Entry 6SVK (X-ray diffraction, 1.60 A resolution); this record covers chain A.

== Chain A ==
Name: Myeloid-derived growth factor
From: Homo sapiens
UniProtKB: Q969H8 (MYDGF_HUMAN); residues 1-142 here correspond to UniProt positions 32-173 (UniProt number = residue number + 31)
Amino-acid sequence (142 residues; each row starts with the number of its first residue):
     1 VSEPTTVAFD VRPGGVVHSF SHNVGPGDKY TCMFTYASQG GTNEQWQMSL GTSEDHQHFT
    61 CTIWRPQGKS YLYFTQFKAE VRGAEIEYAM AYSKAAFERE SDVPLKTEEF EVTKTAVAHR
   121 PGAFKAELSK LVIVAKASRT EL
Unresolved in the structure: 1-2, 138-142
Cystine bridges: C32-C61
What the authors report for this chain:
  - mutagenesis - Q67A/F97R/E98R, Y71A/Y73A, R99E/E100R/S101A: abolished signaling
  - mutagenesis - G41W, K125S/E127R: unchanged signaling

== In short ==
The paper reports that Q67A/F97R/E98R, Y71A/Y73A and R99E/E100R/S101A abolish signaling; G41W and K125S/E127R
leave signaling unchanged.
Chain A is Myeloid-derived growth factor (Homo sapiens); the structure, human Myeloid-derived growth factor
(MYDGF), was determined by X-ray diffraction.
